Entry 2VIC (X-ray diffraction, 2.35 A resolution); this record covers chains A and B of the 4 polymer chains in the assembly.

Chain A (and B):
Name: Transposase orfa
Source organism: Helicobacter pylori
Notes: chain B of this document is another copy of the same molecule, construct and numbering; everything in this record applies to it too
Reference sequence: Q933Z0 (Q933Z0_HELPY); numbering as in UniProt (aligned over 2-155)
Chain sequence (159 residues; row label = number of the first residue in the row; numbers below 1 keep their minus sign (Gly-3 is residue -3)):
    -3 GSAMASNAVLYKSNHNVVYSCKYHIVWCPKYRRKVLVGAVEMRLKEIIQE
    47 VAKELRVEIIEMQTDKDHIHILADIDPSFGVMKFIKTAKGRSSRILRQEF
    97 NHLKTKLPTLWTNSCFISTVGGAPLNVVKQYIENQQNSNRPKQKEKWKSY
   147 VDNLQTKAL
Disordered / not traced: -3 to 4 (chain B: -3 to 4, 133-155)
Reported in the primary citation:
  - binding site for the 26-nt DNA strand: Ser110
  - Mn2+ coordination: His66, Gln131
  - catalytic residues: His64, His66, Tyr127, Gln131
  - mutagenesis - Y127F: abolished catalytic activity
  - mutagenesis - H64A: abolished catalytic activity (citing earlier work)
  - conformationally variable residues (order/disorder transition): Gln132 to Glu141

Interface between chain A and chain B:
Residue-residue contacts (97):
  Tyr7(A) with Phe112(B), hydrophobic
  Asn12(A) with Asn109(B), hydrogen bond; Ser110(B); Cys111(B)
  Val13(A) with Cys111(B); Ile113(B), hydrophobic
  Val14(A) with Cys111(B), hydrogen bond (backbone-backbone); Phe112(B); Ile113(B), hydrogen bond (backbone-backbone)
  Tyr15(A) with Ile113(B)
  Ser16(A) with Ile113(B), hydrogen bond (backbone-backbone); Ser114(B); Thr115(B), hydrogen bond (backbone-backbone)
  Cys17(A) with Thr115(B)
  Lys18(A) with Thr115(B), hydrogen bond (backbone-side chain); Leu121(B)
  Tyr19(A) with Tyr19(B), hydrogen bond
  His20(A) with Val124(B); Tyr127(B); Ile128(B)
  Ile56(A) with Lys125(B)
  Glu57(A) with Lys125(B); Ile128(B)
  Gln59(A) with Ile128(B); Gln132(B)
  Thr60(A) with Gln131(B)
  His66(A) with Tyr127(B); Ile128(B); Gln131(B)
  Leu68(A) with Leu121(B), hydrophobic; Ile128(B), hydrophobic
  Pro73(A) with Val77(B); Met78(B)
  Ser74(A) with Met78(B)
  Val77(A) with Pro73(B), hydrophobic
  Met78(A) with Pro73(B); Ser74(B)
  Asn109(A) with Asn12(B), hydrogen bond
  Ser110(A) with Asn12(B)
  Cys111(A) with Asn12(B); Val13(B); Val14(B), hydrogen bond (backbone-backbone)
  Phe112(A) with Tyr7(B), hydrophobic; Val14(B)
  Ile113(A) with Val14(B), hydrogen bond (backbone-backbone); Tyr15(B); Ser16(B), hydrogen bond (backbone-backbone); Cys17(B), hydrophobic; Pro73(B), hydrophobic
  Ser114(A) with Ser16(B)
  Thr115(A) with Ser16(B), hydrogen bond (backbone-backbone); Cys17(B); Lys18(B), hydrogen bond (side chain-backbone); Thr115(B); Val116(B), hydrogen bond (side chain-backbone); Gly117(B), hydrogen bond (backbone-backbone)
  Val116(A) with Thr115(B), hydrogen bond (backbone-side chain); Ala119(B); Leu121(B), hydrophobic; Val124(B), hydrophobic
  Gly117(A) with Thr115(B); Val116(B); Gly117(B); Pro120(B); Leu121(B), hydrogen bond (backbone-backbone)
  Gly118(A) with Pro120(B)
  Ala119(A) with Val116(B)
  Pro120(A) with Gly117(B); Gly118(B)
  Leu121(A) with Lys18(B); Leu68(B), hydrophobic; Val116(B), hydrophobic; Gly117(B), hydrogen bond (backbone-backbone)
  Val124(A) with His20(B); Val116(B), hydrophobic
  Lys125(A) with Ile56(B); Glu57(B), salt bridge; Leu68(B)
  Tyr127(A) with His20(B); His66(B)
  Ile128(A) with His20(B); Glu57(B); Gln59(B); His66(B); Leu68(B), hydrophobic
  Glu129(A) with Glu57(B)
  Gln131(A) with Asp61(B); His66(B), hydrogen bond
  Gln132(A) with Glu37(B), hydrogen bond; Lys41(B); Gln59(B), hydrogen bond; Thr60(B)
  Trp143(A) with Pro120(B), hydrophobic
  Lys153(A) with Phe112(B)
  Ala154(A) with Arg28(B), hydrogen bond (backbone-side chain); His64(B), hydrogen bond (backbone-side chain)
  Leu155(A) with Arg28(B), hydrogen bond (backbone-side chain)
Other interface residues (no listed pair), chain A (49 interface residues in all): Met58, Asp61, Ile67, Tyr146, Leu150
Other interface residues (no listed pair), chain B (48 interface residues in all): Val5, Met58, Ile67, Glu129

In short:
49 residues of chain A face 48 of chain B across their interface; the contacts include 24 hydrogen bonds and 1
salt bridge. Polar pairs include Lys125(A)-Glu57(B), Asn12(A)-Asn109(B) and Lys18(A)-Thr115(B). The paper
reports catalytic residues His64(A), His66(A) and Tyr127(A) among others; Y127F and H64A of chain A abolish
catalytic activity.
Both chains are Transposase orfa (Helicobacter pylori). Entry 2VIC (CRYSTAL STRUCTURE OF THE ISHP608
TRANSPOSASE IN COMPLEX with Left end 26- mer DNA and manganese) was determined by X-ray diffraction, deposited
together with 2VIH and 2VJV.
